PDB entry 8RNB | electron microscopy, 3.31 A resolution | chains D and F of the 5 polymer chains in the assembly

== Chain D ==
Molecule: Polymerase acidic protein
Organism: Influenza B virus (B/Memphis/13/2003)
Notes: EC 3.1.-.-
UniProt: Q5V8Z9 (Q5V8Z9_9INFB); numbering as in UniProt (aligned over 1-726)
Chain sequence (726 residues; numbered 1 to 726; the number before each row is that of its first residue):
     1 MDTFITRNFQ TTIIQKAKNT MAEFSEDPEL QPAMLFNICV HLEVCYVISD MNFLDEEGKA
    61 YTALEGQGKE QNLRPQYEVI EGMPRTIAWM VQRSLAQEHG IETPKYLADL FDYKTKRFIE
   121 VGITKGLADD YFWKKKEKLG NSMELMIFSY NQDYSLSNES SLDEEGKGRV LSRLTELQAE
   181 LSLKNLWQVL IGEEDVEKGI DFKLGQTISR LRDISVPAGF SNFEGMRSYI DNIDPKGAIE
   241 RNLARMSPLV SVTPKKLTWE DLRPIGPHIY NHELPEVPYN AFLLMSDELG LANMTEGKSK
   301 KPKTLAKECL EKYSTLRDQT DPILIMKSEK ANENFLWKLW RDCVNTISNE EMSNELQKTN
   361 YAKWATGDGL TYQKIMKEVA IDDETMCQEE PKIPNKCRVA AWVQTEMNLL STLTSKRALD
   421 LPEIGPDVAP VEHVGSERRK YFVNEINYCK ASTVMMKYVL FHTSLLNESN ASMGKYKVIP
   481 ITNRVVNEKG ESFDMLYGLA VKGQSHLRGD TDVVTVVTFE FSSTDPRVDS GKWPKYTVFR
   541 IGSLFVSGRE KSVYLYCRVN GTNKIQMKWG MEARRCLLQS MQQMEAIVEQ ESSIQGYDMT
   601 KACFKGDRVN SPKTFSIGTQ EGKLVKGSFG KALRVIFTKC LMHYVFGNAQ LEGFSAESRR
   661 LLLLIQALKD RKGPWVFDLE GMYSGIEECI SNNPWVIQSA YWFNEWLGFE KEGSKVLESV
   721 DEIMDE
Unresolved in the structure: 62-74, 717-726
From the paper describing this entry:
  - mutagenesis - K631A/R634A: decreased catalytic activity
  - mutagenesis - K631A/R634A: decreased binding to Acidic leucine-rich nuclear phosphoprotein 32 family member A

== Chain F ==
Molecule: Polymerase basic protein 2
Organism: Influenza B virus (B/Memphis/13/2003)
UniProt: Q5V8X3 (Q5V8X3_9INFB); residues 1-770 here = UniProt positions 1-770
Chain sequence (799 residues; each row starts with the number of its first residue):
     1 MTLAKIELLK QLLRDNEAKT VLKQTTVDQY NIIRKFNTSR IEKNPSLRMK WAMCSNFPLA
    61 LTKGDMANRI PLEYKGIQLK TNAEDIGTKG QMCSIAAVTW WNTYGPIGDT EGFERVYESF
   121 FLRKMRLDNA TWGRITFGPV ERVRKRVLLN PLTKEMPPDE ASNVIMEILF PKEAGIPRES
   181 TWIHRELIKE KREKLKGTMI TPIVLAYMLE RELVARRRFL PVAGATSAEF IEMLHCLQGE
   241 NWRQIYHPGG NKLTESRSQS MIVACRKIIR RSIVASNPLE LAVEIANKTV IDTEPLKSCL
   301 AAIDGGDVAC DIIRAALGLK IRQRQRFGRL ELKRISGRGF KNDEEILIGN GTIQKIGIWD
   361 GEEEFHVRCG ECRGILKKSK MKLEKLLINS AKKEDMRDLI ILCMVFSQDT RMFQGVRGEI
   421 NFLNRAGQLL SPMYQLQRYF LNRSNDLFDQ WGYEESPKAS ELHGINESMN ASDYTLKGVV
   481 VTRNVIDDFS STETEKVSIT KNLSLIKRTG EVIMGANDVS ELESQAQLMI TYDTPKMWEM
   541 GTTKELVQNT YQWVLKNLVT LKAQFLLGKE DMFQWDAFEA FESIIPQKMA GQYSGFARAV
   601 LKQMRDQEVM KTDQFIKLLP FCFSPPKLRS NGEPYQFLKL VLKGGGENFI EVRKGSPLFS
   661 YNPQTEVLTI CGRMMSLKGK IEDEERNRSM GNAVLAGFLV SGKYDPDLGD FKTIEELEKL
   721 KPGEKANILL YQGKPVKVVK RKRYSALSND ISQGIKRQRM TVESMGWALS GWSHPQFEKG
   781 GGSGGGSGGS AWSHPQFEK
Unresolved in the structure: 141-226, 489-492, 744-799
Construct notes: expression tag (771-799)

== Interface between chain D and chain F ==
Pairs across the interface (58):
  Met294(D) - Thr713(F)
  Glu296(D) - Leu729(F)
  Glu296(D) - Tyr731(F)
  Glu296(D) - Gln732(F)  hydrogen bond (side chain-backbone)
  Glu423(D) - Glu647(F)
  Val428(D) - Trp132(F)
  Ala429(D) - Trp132(F)  hydrophobic
  Pro430(D) - Trp132(F)
  Pro430(D) - Gly133(F)
  Pro430(D) - Gln244(F)
  Val431(D) - Cys236(F)  hydrophobic
  Val431(D) - Trp242(F)  hydrophobic
  Val431(D) - Gln244(F)  hydrogen bond (backbone-side chain)
  Arg438(D) - Phe137(F)
  Lys440(D) - Lys643(F)
  Asn444(D) - Lys588(F)  hydrogen bond
  Tyr448(D) - Met589(F)
  Leu466(D) - Leu47(F)  hydrophobic
  Asn467(D) - Leu47(F)
  Asn467(D) - Trp51(F)
  Asn470(D) - Trp51(F)
  Lys489(D) - Gln636(F)
  Lys489(D) - Phe637(F)
  Lys489(D) - Leu638(F)  hydrogen bond (backbone-backbone)
  Lys489(D) - Lys639(F)
  Gly490(D) - Lys639(F)
  Glu491(D) - Leu638(F)
  Glu491(D) - Thr713(F)
  Glu491(D) - Ile714(F)  hydrogen bond (side chain-backbone)
  Phe493(D) - Thr713(F)
  Arg508(D) - Arg40(F)
  Lys568(D) - Asn44(F)
  Glu589(D) - Phe137(F)
  Glu589(D) - Asn241(F)  hydrogen bond
  Glu589(D) - Trp242(F)
  Ser592(D) - Phe137(F)
  Ser593(D) - Gly138(F)  hydrogen bond (side chain-backbone)
  Ser593(D) - Val140(F)
  Ser593(D) - Asn241(F)
  Ile594(D) - Glu419(F)
  Gln595(D) - Gly138(F)
  Gln595(D) - Glu419(F)  hydrogen bond
  Gln595(D) - Asn421(F)
  Gly596(D) - Arg134(F)
  Gly596(D) - Thr136(F)
  Gly596(D) - Phe137(F)  hydrogen bond (backbone-backbone)
  Gly596(D) - Phe422(F)
  Tyr597(D) - Asn421(F)
  Tyr597(D) - Phe422(F)  hydrophobic
  Tyr597(D) - Leu423(F)
  Tyr597(D) - Arg438(F)
  Asp598(D) - Phe137(F)
  Asp607(D) - Leu423(F)
  Arg608(D) - Gly427(F)
  Arg608(D) - Gln428(F)  hydrogen bond
  Val609(D) - Leu423(F)  hydrophobic
  Val609(D) - Leu429(F)  hydrophobic
  Asn610(D) - Leu423(F)
Also at the interface, not in a pair above, chain D (36 interface residues in all): Lys298, Lys416, Asp420, Glu488
Also at the interface, not in a pair above, chain F (45 interface residues in all): Ile135, Pro139, Ala426, Gln525, Gly646, Lys654, Phe711, Glu715, Glu718

== Overview ==
The interface between chain D and chain F involves 36 residues on one side and 45 on the other, with 10
hydrogen bonds. Polar contacts include Glu296(D)-Gln732(F), Val431(D)-Gln244(F) and Asn444(D)-Lys588(F). The
paper reports that K631A/R634A of chain D reduce catalytic activity; K631A/R634A of chain D reduce binding to
Acidic leucine-rich nuclear phosphoprotein 32 family member A.
Chain D is Polymerase acidic protein and chain F is Polymerase basic protein 2, both from Influenza B virus
(B/Memphis/13/2003); the structure, Influenza B polymerase, encapsidase plus 627(R) / human ANP32A (from
"Influenza B polymerase apo-trimer" | Local ..., was determined by electron microscopy together with 8RN1,
8RN2, 8RN3, 8RN4, 8RN5, 8RN6 and 5 further entries from the same study.
